Entry 3AXY (X-ray diffraction, 2.40 A resolution); this record covers chains C and D of the 6 polymer chains in the assembly.

== Chain C (and D) ==
Molecule: 14-3-3-like protein GF14-C
Source organism: Oryza sativa Japonica Group
Notes: chain D of this document is another copy of the same molecule, construct and numbering; everything in this record applies to it too
UniProtKB: Q6ZKC0 (14333_ORYSJ); residues 1-235 here = UniProt positions 1-235
Amino-acid sequence (240 residues; each row starts with the number of its first residue; numbers below 1 keep their minus sign (Gly-4 is residue -4)):
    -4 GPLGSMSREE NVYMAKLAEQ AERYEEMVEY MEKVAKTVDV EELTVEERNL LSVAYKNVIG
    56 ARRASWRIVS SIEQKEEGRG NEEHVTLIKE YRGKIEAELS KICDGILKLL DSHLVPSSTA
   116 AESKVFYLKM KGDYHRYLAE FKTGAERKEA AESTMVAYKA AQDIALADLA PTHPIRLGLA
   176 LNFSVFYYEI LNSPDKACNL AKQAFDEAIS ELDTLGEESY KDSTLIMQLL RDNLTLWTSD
Not modelled in the structure: -4 to 0
Construct notes: expression tag (-4 to 0)

== Interface between chain C and chain D ==
Contacting residue pairs (40; chain C residue first):
  Met1(C) with Leu82(D), hydrophobic
  Glu5(C) with Leu82(D)
  Tyr8(C) with Glu71(D); His79(D); Ile83(D)
  Met9(C) with Leu82(D); Tyr86(D), hydrophobic
  Leu12(C) with Val64(D), hydrophobic; Tyr86(D), hydrophobic
  Ala13(C) with Tyr86(D)
  Gln15(C) with Ile63(D)
  Ala16(C) with Ser60(D), hydrogen bond (backbone-side chain); Ile63(D), hydrophobic; Val64(D), hydrophobic
  Arg18(C) with Arg57(D); Tyr86(D); Ile90(D); Glu93(D), salt bridge
  Glu21(C) with Tyr86(D), hydrogen bond; Lys89(D)
  Arg57(C) with Arg18(D)
  Ser60(C) with Ala16(D), hydrogen bond (side chain-backbone); Arg18(D)
  Ile63(C) with Gln15(D); Ala16(D)
  Glu71(C) with Tyr8(D), hydrogen bond
  Glu78(C) with Glu5(D)
  His79(C) with Tyr8(D)
  Leu82(C) with Glu5(D); Met9(D), hydrophobic
  Ile83(C) with Tyr8(D)
  Tyr86(C) with Met9(D), hydrophobic; Leu12(D), hydrophobic; Ala13(D); Arg18(D); Glu21(D), hydrogen bond; Tyr25(D)
  Lys89(C) with Glu21(D), salt bridge
  Ile90(C) with Arg18(D)
  Glu93(C) with Arg18(D), salt bridge
Other interface residues (no listed pair), chain C (25 interface residues in all): Tyr25, Val64, Ile67
Other interface residues (no listed pair), chain D (24 interface residues in all): Met1, Ile67

== In short ==
The interface between chain C and chain D involves 25 residues on one side and 24 on the other, with 5
hydrogen bonds and 3 salt bridges. Among the polar pairs are Arg18(C)-Glu93(D), Lys89(C)-Glu21(D) and
Ala16(C)-Ser60(D).
Both chains are 14-3-3-like protein GF14-C (Oryza sativa Japonica Group). Entry 3AXY (Structure of Florigen
Activation Complex Consisting of Rice Florigen Hd3a, 14-3-3 Protein GF14 and Rice FD ...) was determined by
X-ray diffraction.
